Entry 3FB8 (X-ray diffraction, 3.40 A resolution); this record covers chains B and C of the 3 polymer chains in the assembly.

Chain B:
Name: antibody fab fragment light chain
From: Mus musculus
Notes: antibody fragment or engineered binder
Sequence (212 residues; each row starts with the number of its first residue):
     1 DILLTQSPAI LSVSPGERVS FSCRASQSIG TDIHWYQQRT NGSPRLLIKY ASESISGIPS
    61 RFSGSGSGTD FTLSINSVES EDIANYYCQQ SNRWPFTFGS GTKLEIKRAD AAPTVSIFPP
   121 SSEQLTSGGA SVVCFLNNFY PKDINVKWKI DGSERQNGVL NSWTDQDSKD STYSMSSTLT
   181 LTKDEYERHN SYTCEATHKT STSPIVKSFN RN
Disulfides: C23-C88, C134-C194

Chain C:
Name: Voltage-gated potassium channel
From: Streptomyces lividans
Reference sequence: P0A334 (KCSA_STRLI); numbering as in UniProt (aligned over 21-124)
Sequence (104 residues; numbered 21 to 124; the number before each row is that of its first residue):
    21 GSALQWRAAG AATVLLVIVL LAGSYLAVLA ERGAPGAQLI TYPRALWWSV ETATTVGYGD
    81 LYPVTLWGRC VAVVVMVAGI TSFGLVTAAL ATWFVGQEQQ QQGQ
Unresolved in the structure: 21-25, 113-124
Construct notes: engineered mutation Q25 (His in P0A334), C90 (Leu in P0A334), Q117 (Arg in P0A334), Q120 (Glu in P0A334), Q121 (Arg in P0A334), Q122 (Arg in P0A334), Q124 (His in P0A334)
Bound ions: rubidium ion site 1 near T75 (its only coordinating residue here); rubidium ion site 2: T75, V76; rubidium ion site 3: G77, Y78
Swiss-Prot annotation at these positions:
  - motif: T75 to D80 (Selectivity filter)
  - mutagenesis: E71 (E71A: Prevents channel inactivation)

Chain B / chain C interface:
Residue-residue contacts (14):
  D32(B) - R64(C)  salt bridge
  N92(B) - Q58(C)
  R93(B) - G56(C)  hydrogen bond (side chain-backbone)
  R93(B) - A57(C)
  R93(B) - Q58(C)
  R93(B) - I60(C)
  W94(B) - R52(C)
  W94(B) - G53(C)
  W94(B) - P55(C)
  W94(B) - G56(C)  hydrogen bond (backbone-backbone)
  W94(B) - A57(C)  hydrogen bond (backbone-backbone)
  W94(B) - I60(C)
  F96(B) - R52(C)
  F96(B) - I60(C)  hydrophobic
Also at the interface, not in a pair above, chain B (7 interface residues in all): D1, S91
Also at the interface, not in a pair above, chain C (10 interface residues in all): A54, T61

Summary:
Chain B and chain C form an interface of 7 and 10 residues respectively, with 3 hydrogen bonds and 1 salt
bridge. Polar pairs include D32(B)-R64(C), R93(B)-G56(C) and W94(B)-G56(C). From UniProt: one mutagenesis site
on chain C.
Here chain B is antibody fab fragment light chain (Mus musculus) and chain C is Voltage-gated potassium
channel (Streptomyces lividans). Entry 3FB8 (KcsA Potassium channel in the open-conductive state with 20 A
opening at T112 in the presence ...) was determined by X-ray diffraction.
